6C7N - chains A and C of the 4 polymer chains in the assembly; structure by X-ray diffraction, 2.00 A resolution.

Chain A (and C):
Name: Malic enzyme
From: Sorghum bicolor
Notes: chain C of this document is another copy of the same molecule, construct and numbering; everything in this record applies to it too
UniProtKB: Q84LQ5 (Q84LQ5_SORBI); residue numbers follow UniProt; this construct covers 62-636
Chain sequence (613 residues; each row starts with the number of its first residue):
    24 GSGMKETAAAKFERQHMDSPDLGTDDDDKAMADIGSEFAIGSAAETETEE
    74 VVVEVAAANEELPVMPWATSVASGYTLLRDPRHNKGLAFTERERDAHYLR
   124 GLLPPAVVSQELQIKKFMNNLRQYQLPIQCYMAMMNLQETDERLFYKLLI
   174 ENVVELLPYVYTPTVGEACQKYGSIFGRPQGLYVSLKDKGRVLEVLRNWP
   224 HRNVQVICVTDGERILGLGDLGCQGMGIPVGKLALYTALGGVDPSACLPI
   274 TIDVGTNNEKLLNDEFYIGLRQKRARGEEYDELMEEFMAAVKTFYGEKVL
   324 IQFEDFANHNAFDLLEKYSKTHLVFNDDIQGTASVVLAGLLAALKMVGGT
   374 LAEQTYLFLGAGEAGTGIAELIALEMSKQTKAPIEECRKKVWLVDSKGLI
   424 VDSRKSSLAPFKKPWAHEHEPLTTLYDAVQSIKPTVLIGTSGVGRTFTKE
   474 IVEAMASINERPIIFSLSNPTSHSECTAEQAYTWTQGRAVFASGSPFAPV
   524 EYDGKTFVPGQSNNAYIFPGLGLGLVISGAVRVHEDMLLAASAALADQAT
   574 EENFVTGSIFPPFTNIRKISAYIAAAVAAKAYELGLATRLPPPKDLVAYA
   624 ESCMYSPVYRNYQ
Unresolved in the structure: 24-83 (chain C: 24-83, 423-434, 524-529)
Construct notes: expression tag (24-61); conflict Arg115 (Lys in Q84LQ5)
Small-molecule neighbours:
  - NADP (NAP; NADP nicotinamide-adenine-dinucleotide phosphate): Asn331, Thr355, Val358, Leu382, Gly383, Ala384, Gly385, Glu386, Ala387, Gly388, Val417, Asp418, Ser419, Lys420, Lys435, Thr463, Ser464, Gly465, Val466, Leu490, Ser491, Asn492, Gly517, Ser535, Asn537
  - pyruvic acid (PYR): Tyr147, Met155, Ala156, Asn159

Interface between chain A and chain C:
Pairs across the interface - 54 pairs, chain A then chain C:
  Glu84(A) with Asn634(C), hydrogen bond (backbone-side chain)
  Pro86(A) with Asn634(C); Gln636(C)
  Val87(A) with Arg633(C); Asn634(C), hydrogen bond (backbone-backbone); Tyr635(C); Gln636(C), hydrogen bond (backbone-backbone)
  Met88(A) with Val94(C), hydrophobic; Gln636(C)
  Pro89(A) with Val94(C); Ala95(C), hydrogen bond (backbone-backbone); Leu100(C), hydrophobic; His106(C); His120(C); Tyr635(C), hydrophobic; Gln636(C)
  Trp90(A) with Thr92(C); Ser93(C); Val94(C), hydrophobic; His106(C), hydrogen bond (backbone-side chain)
  Ala91(A) with Ala91(C); Thr92(C); Ser93(C), hydrogen bond (backbone-backbone); Ala95(C), hydrophobic; Thr99(C)
  Thr92(A) with Trp90(C); Ala91(C)
  Ser93(A) with Trp90(C); Ala91(C), hydrogen bond (backbone-backbone)
  Val94(A) with Met88(C), hydrophobic; Pro89(C); Trp90(C), hydrophobic
  Ala95(A) with Pro89(C), hydrogen bond (backbone-backbone)
  Thr99(A) with Ala91(C)
  Leu100(A) with Pro89(C), hydrophobic
  His106(A) with Pro89(C); Trp90(C), hydrogen bond (side chain-backbone)
  His120(A) with Pro89(C)
  Glu217(A) with Gln636(C), hydrogen bond (backbone-side chain)
  Arg220(A) with Gln636(C), hydrogen bond
  Asn221(A) with Gln636(C), hydrogen bond
  Arg633(A) with Val87(C)
  Asn634(A) with Glu84(C), hydrogen bond (side chain-backbone); Pro86(C); Val87(C), hydrogen bond (backbone-backbone)
  Tyr635(A) with Val87(C); Pro89(C), hydrophobic
  Gln636(A) with Pro86(C); Val87(C), hydrogen bond (backbone-backbone); Met88(C); Pro89(C); Glu217(C), hydrogen bond (side chain-backbone); Arg220(C), hydrogen bond; Asn221(C)
Interface residues without a listed pair, chain A (27 interface residues in all): Leu85, Asp103, Thr611, Leu613, Pro614
Interface residues without a listed pair, chain C (27 interface residues in all): Leu85, Asp103, Thr611, Leu613, Pro614

Summary:
Chain A and chain C each contribute 27 residues to their interface, with 17 hydrogen bonds. Among the polar
pairs are Glu84(A)-Asn634(C), Trp90(A)-His106(C) and Glu217(A)-Gln636(C). Bound to chain A: NADP and pyruvic
acid.
Both chains are Malic enzyme (Sorghum bicolor). Entry 6C7N (Monoclinic form of malic enzyme from sorghum at 2
angstroms resolution) was determined by X-ray diffraction, deposited together with 5OU5.
